7DA1 - chains B and A of the 4 polymer chains in the assembly; structure by X-ray diffraction, 2.01 A resolution.

# Chain B (and A)
Name: Centromere protein S
From: Gallus gallus
Notes: chain A of this document is another copy of the same molecule, construct and numbering; everything in this record applies to it too
Reference sequence: E1BSW7 (CENPS_CHICK); numbering as in UniProt (aligned over 2-106)
Amino-acid sequence (107 residues; each row starts with the number of its first residue; numbering starts at 0):
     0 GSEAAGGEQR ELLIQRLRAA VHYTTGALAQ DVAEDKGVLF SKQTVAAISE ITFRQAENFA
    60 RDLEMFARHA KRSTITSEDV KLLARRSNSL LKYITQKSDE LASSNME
Not modelled in the structure: 0-7, 104-106 (chain A: 0-8, 101-106)
Construct notes: expression tag (0-1); engineered mutation Ala26 (Cys in E1BSW7), Ala28 (Cys in E1BSW7), Ala55 (Cys in E1BSW7)
UniProt features mapped onto this chain:
  - mutagenesis: Arg15 (R15A: Abolishes sequence-specific DNA binding; when associated with A-41 and A-70), Lys41 (K41A: Abolishes sequence-specific DNA binding; when associated with A-15 and A-70), Lys70 (K70A: Abolishes sequence-specific DNA binding; when associated with A-15 and A-41)

# Chain B / chain A interface
Residue-residue contacts (23; chain B residue first):
  Asp61(B) with Arg84(A), salt bridge; Arg85(A), salt bridge
  Met64(B) with Leu81(A), hydrophobic; Arg84(A)
  Phe65(B) with Phe65(A), hydrophobic; His68(A), hydrogen bond (backbone-side chain); Arg84(A)
  His68(B) with Phe65(A), hydrogen bond (side chain-backbone); Ala69(A); Arg71(A); Glu77(A); Asp78(A), salt bridge; Leu81(A)
  Ala69(B) with His68(A)
  Arg71(B) with His68(A), hydrogen bond
  Glu77(B) with His68(A)
  Asp78(B) with His68(A), salt bridge
  Leu81(B) with His68(A)
  Arg84(B) with Asp61(A), salt bridge; Met64(A); Arg84(A)
  Arg85(B) with Asn57(A); Asp61(A), salt bridge
Also at the interface, not in a pair above, chain A (13 interface residues in all): Ala66

# Overview
The interface between chain B and chain A involves 11 residues on one side and 13 on the other, with 3
hydrogen bonds and 6 salt bridges. Among the polar pairs are Asp61(B)-Arg84(A), Asp61(B)-Arg85(A) and
His68(B)-Asp78(A). UniProt lists 3 mutagenesis sites on chain B.
Both chains are Centromere protein S (Gallus gallus). Entry 7DA1 (Crystal structure of the chicken MHF
complex) was determined by X-ray diffraction, deposited together with 7DA0 and 7DA2.
